PDB entry 3MTU | X-ray diffraction, 2.10 A resolution | chains A and C of the 6 polymer chains in the assembly

== Chain A (and C) ==
Name: Tropomyosin alpha-1 chain, Microtubule-associated protein RP/EB family member 1
Organism: Gallus gallus
Notes: fragment: Fusion protein of residues 1-29 of chicken smooth muscle tropomyosin and residues 215-257 of human EB1 protein; chain C of this document is another copy of the same molecule, construct and numbering; everything in this record applies to it too
UniProt: chimeric construct of P04268, Q15691: residues 2-29 from P04268 (TPM1_CHICK), isoform P04268-7 positions 2-29 (same numbers); residues 216-257 from Q15691 positions 216-257 (same numbers)
Sequence (75 residues; row label = number of the first residue in the row; note: 185 numbers in that range are skipped by the numbering (no residue carries them; nothing is unmodelled there); numbers below 1 keep their minus sign (Gly-2 is residue -2)):
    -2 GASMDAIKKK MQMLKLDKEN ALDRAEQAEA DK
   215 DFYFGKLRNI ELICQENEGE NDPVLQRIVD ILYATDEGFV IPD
Modified positions: Mse1 (selenomethionine); Mse8 (selenomethionine; parent Met); Mse10 (selenomethionine; parent Met)
Construct notes: expression tag (-2 to 0); linker (215)
Curated features (UniProtKB/Swiss-Prot):
  - region: Lys220 to Ile242 (APC-binding), Glu232 to Ile255 (Interaction with SKA1)
  - modified residue: Lys220 (N6-acetyllysine)

== How chain A and chain C interact ==
Residue-residue contacts (19):
  Glu225(A) with Lys6(C), salt bridge
  Glu232(A) with Ser0(C), hydrogen bond; Mse1(C), hydrogen bond (side chain-backbone); Asp2(C), hydrogen bond (side chain-backbone)
  Gln240(A) with Asp2(C), hydrogen bond
  Val243(A) with Asp2(C)
  Asp244(A) with Lys5(C), salt bridge
  Leu246(A) with Gln9(C), hydrogen bond (backbone-side chain)
  Tyr247(A) with Asp2(C); Lys5(C); Lys6(C); Gln9(C), hydrogen bond (backbone-side chain)
  Ala248(A) with Gln9(C), hydrogen bond (backbone-side chain)
  Thr249(A) with Gln9(C)
  Val254(A) with Lys5(C); Mse8(C), hydrophobic; Gln9(C)
  Ile255(A) with Ile4(C), hydrophobic; Lys5(C)
Interface residues without a listed pair, chain A (15 interface residues in all): Cys228, Gln229, Glu251, Phe253
Interface residues without a listed pair, chain C (11 interface residues in all): Lys12, Leu13, Glu16

== Summary ==
The interface between chain A and chain C involves 15 residues on one side and 11 on the other; the contacts
include 7 hydrogen bonds and 2 salt bridges. Among the polar pairs are Glu225(A)-Lys6(C), Asp244(A)-Lys5(C)
and Glu232(A)-Ser0(C).
Both chains are Tropomyosin alpha-1 chain, Microtubule-associated protein RP/EB family member 1 (Gallus
gallus). Entry 3MTU (Structure of the Tropomyosin Overlap Complex from Chicken Smooth Muscle) was determined
by X-ray diffraction (same publication as 3MUD).
